PDB entry 8YD1 | electron microscopy, 2.81 A resolution | chains D and a of the 21 polymer chains in the assembly

# Chain D
Protein: ATP-dependent Clp protease ATP-binding subunit ClpC1
Source organism: Mycobacterium tuberculosis H37Rv
UniProt: P9WPC9 (CLPC1_MYCTU); residue numbers follow UniProt; this construct covers 168-824
Amino-acid sequence (657 residues; row label = number of the first residue in the row):
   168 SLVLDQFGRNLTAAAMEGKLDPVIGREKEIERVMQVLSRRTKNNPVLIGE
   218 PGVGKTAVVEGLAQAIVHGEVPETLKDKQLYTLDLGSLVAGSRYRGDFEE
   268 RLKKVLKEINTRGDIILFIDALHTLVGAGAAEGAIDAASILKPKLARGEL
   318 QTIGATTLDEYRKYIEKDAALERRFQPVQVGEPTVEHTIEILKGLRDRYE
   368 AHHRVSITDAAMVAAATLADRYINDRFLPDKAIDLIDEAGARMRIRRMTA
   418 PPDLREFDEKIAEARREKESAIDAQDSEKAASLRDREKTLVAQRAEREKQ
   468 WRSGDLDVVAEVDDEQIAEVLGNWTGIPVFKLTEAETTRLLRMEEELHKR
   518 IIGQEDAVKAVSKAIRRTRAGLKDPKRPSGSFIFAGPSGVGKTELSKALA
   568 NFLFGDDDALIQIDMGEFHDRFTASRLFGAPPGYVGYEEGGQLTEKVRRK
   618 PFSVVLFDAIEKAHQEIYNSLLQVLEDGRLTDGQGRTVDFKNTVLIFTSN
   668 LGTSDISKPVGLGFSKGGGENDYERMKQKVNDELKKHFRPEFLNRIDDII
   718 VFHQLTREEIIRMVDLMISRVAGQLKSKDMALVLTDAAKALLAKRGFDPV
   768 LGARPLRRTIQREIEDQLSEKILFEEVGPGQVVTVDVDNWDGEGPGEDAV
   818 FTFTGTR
Disordered / not traced: 416-475, 669-677, 685-692, 789-824
Sequence notes: engineered mutation Ala288 (Glu in P9WPC9), Ser444 (Phe in P9WPC9), Ala626 (Glu in P9WPC9)
Ligand contacts:
  - ADP (adenosine-5'-diphosphate): Arg517, Ile518, Ile519, Gln521, Ser555, Gly556, Val557, Gly558, Lys559, Thr560, Glu561, Asp625, Thr665, Asn667, Met730, Leu733, Met734, Ala770, Arg771, Arg774
  - ATP, molecule 1: Asp188, Pro189, Val190, Ile191, Arg193, Glu217, Pro218, Gly219, Val220, Gly221, Lys222, Thr223, Ala224, Glu227, Thr324, His354, Ile358, Leu362, Tyr366, Pro396, Asp397, Ile400
  - ATP, molecule 2: Thr208, Lys209, Arg314, Ala337, Arg340, Arg341
  - ATP, molecule 3: Arg544, Glu643, Arg712
UniProt features mapped onto this chain:
  - binding site (ATP): Gly216 to Thr223, Gly553 to Thr560

# Chain a
Protein: Beta-casein
Source organism: Bos grunniens
UniProt: P02666 (CASB_BOVIN); residue numbers follow UniProt; this construct covers 1-24
Amino-acid sequence (24 residues; numbered 1 to 24; the number before each row is that of its first residue):
     1 MKVLILACLVALALARELEELNVP

# Interface between chain D and chain a
Contacting residue pairs - 27 pairs, chain D then chain a:
  Arg260(D) - Glu17(a)
  Arg260(D) - Leu18(a)  hydrogen bond (backbone-backbone)
  Tyr261(D) - Leu18(a)
  Tyr261(D) - Glu20(a)  hydrogen bond
  Arg262(D) - Glu17(a)
  Arg262(D) - Leu18(a)  hydrogen bond (backbone-backbone)
  Arg262(D) - Glu19(a)  salt bridge
  Gly263(D) - Glu17(a)
  Ala298(D) - Ala15(a)
  Ala298(D) - Arg16(a)
  Ala298(D) - Glu17(a)
  Glu299(D) - Leu14(a)
  Glu299(D) - Ala15(a)  hydrogen bond (backbone-backbone)
  Glu299(D) - Arg16(a)  salt bridge
  Glu299(D) - Glu17(a)
  Gly300(D) - Glu17(a)
  Ala301(D) - Glu17(a)  hydrogen bond (backbone-side chain)
  Phe589(D) - Met1(a)
  Gly600(D) - Leu4(a)
  Gly600(D) - Ile5(a)  hydrogen bond (backbone-backbone)
  Tyr601(D) - Lys2(a)
  Tyr601(D) - Val3(a)
  Tyr601(D) - Leu4(a)  hydrophobic
  Tyr601(D) - Ile5(a)
  Val602(D) - Val3(a)  hydrogen bond (backbone-backbone)
  Val602(D) - Ile5(a)  hydrophobic
  Tyr604(D) - Ile5(a)  hydrophobic
Also at the interface, not in a pair above, chain D (15 interface residues in all): Glu266, Gly603

# Summary
15 residues of chain D face 12 of chain a across their interface, with 7 hydrogen bonds and 2 salt bridges.
Polar pairs include Arg262(D)-Glu19(a), Glu299(D)-Arg16(a) and Tyr261(D)-Glu20(a). Bound to chain D: 3 copies
of ATP and ADP.
Chain D is ATP-dependent Clp protease ATP-binding subunit ClpC1 (Mycobacterium tuberculosis H37Rv) and chain a
is Beta-casein (Bos grunniens); the structure, CryoEM structure of M. tuberculosis ClpC1P1P2 complex bound to
bortezomib, conformation 1, was determined by electron microscopy.
